PDB entry 8X9S | electron microscopy, 3.49 A resolution | chains B and A of the 4 polymer chains in the assembly

[Chain B]
Protein: Guanine nucleotide-binding protein G(I)/G(S)/G(T) subunit beta-1
From: Rattus norvegicus
Reference sequence: P54311 (GBB1_RAT); residue numbers follow UniProt; this construct covers 2-340
Amino-acid sequence (344 residues; each row starts with the number of its first residue; numbers below 1 keep their minus sign (Gly-3 is residue -3)):
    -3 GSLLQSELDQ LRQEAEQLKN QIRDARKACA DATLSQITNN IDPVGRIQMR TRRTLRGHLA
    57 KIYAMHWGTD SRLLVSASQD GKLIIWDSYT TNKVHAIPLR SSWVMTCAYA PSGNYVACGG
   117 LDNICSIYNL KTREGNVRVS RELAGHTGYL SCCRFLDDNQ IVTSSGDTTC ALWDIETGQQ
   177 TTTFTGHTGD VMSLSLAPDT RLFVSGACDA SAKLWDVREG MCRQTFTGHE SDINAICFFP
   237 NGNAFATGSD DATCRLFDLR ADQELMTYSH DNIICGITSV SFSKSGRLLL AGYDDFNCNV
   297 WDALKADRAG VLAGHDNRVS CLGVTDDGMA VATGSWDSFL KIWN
Not modelled in the structure: -3 to 2
Construct notes: expression tag (-3 to 1)
Curated features (UniProtKB/Swiss-Prot):
  - modified residue: Ser2 (N-acetylserine), His266 (Phosphohistidine)

[Chain A]
Protein: Gs protein alpha subunit
From: Bos taurus
Amino-acid sequence (361 residues; each row starts with the number of its first residue; note: 26 numbers in that range are skipped by the numbering (no residue carries them; nothing is unmodelled there)):
     8 MGCTLSAEDK AAVERSKMIE KQLQKDKQVY RATHRLLLLG ADNSGKSTIV KQ
    76 MRIYHVNGYS EEECKQYKAV VYSNTIQSII AIIRAMGRLK IDFGDSARAD DARQLFVLAG
   136 AAEEGFMTAE LAGVIKRLWK DSGVQACFNR SREYQLNDSA AYYLNDLDRI AQPNYIPTQQ
   196 DVLRTRVKTS GIFETKFQVD KVNFHMFDVG AQRDERRKWI QCFNDVTAII FVVD
   260 SSDYNRLQEA LNDFKSIWNN RWLRTISVIL FLNKQDLLAE KVLAGKSKIE DYFPEFARYT
   320 TPEDATPEPG EDPRVTRAKY FIRDEFLRIS TASGDGRHYC YPHFTCSVDT ENARRIFNDC
   380 RDIIQRMHLR QYELL
Not modelled in the structure: 8-11, 76-204

[How chain B and chain A interact]
Contacting residue pairs (22; chain B residue first):
  Gly53(B) - Leu30(A)
  Leu55(B) - Asp33(A)
  Leu55(B) - Lys34(A)
  Tyr59(B) - Cys237(A)
  Thr86(B) - Asp16(A)  hydrogen bond
  Asn88(B) - Ala19(A)  hydrogen bond (side chain-backbone)
  Asn88(B) - Val20(A)
  Asn88(B) - Ser23(A)  hydrogen bond
  Lys89(B) - Arg22(A)
  Lys89(B) - Ser23(A)  hydrogen bond (backbone-side chain)
  Lys89(B) - Ile26(A)
  Lys89(B) - Glu27(A)  salt bridge
  Val90(B) - Arg22(A)  hydrogen bond (backbone-side chain)
  His91(B) - Arg22(A)
  Trp99(B) - Phe222(A)  hydrophobic
  Trp99(B) - Cys237(A)  hydrophobic
  Trp99(B) - Phe238(A)  hydrophobic
  Leu117(B) - Ile207(A)  hydrophobic
  Asp118(B) - Gly206(A)
  Thr143(B) - Ala226(A)
  Tyr145(B) - Lys233(A)
  Gly162(B) - Arg228(A)
Interface residues without a listed pair, chain B (19 interface residues in all): Ala56, Lys78, Ala92, Ser98, Asn119
Interface residues without a listed pair, chain A (19 interface residues in all): Tyr37

[Overview]
The chain B/chain A interface involves 19 residues from each chain, with 5 hydrogen bonds and 1 salt bridge.
Polar contacts include Lys89(B)-Glu27(A), Thr86(B)-Asp16(A) and Asn88(B)-Ala19(A).
Here chain B is Guanine nucleotide-binding protein G(I)/G(S)/G(T) subunit beta-1 (Rattus norvegicus) and chain
A is Gs protein alpha subunit (Bos taurus). Entry 8X9S (Identification, structure and agonist design of an
androgen membrane receptor) was determined by electron microscopy (same publication as 8X9T, 8X9U, 9IV1 and
9IV2).
